7A3P - chains A and M of the 6 polymer chains in the assembly; structure by X-ray diffraction, 3.19 A resolution.

== Chain A ==
Name: Envelope protein E
Source organism: Dengue virus 3
Reference sequence: Q07019 (Q07019_9FLAV); residues 1-393 here correspond to UniProt positions 167-559 (UniProt number = residue number + 166)
Amino-acid sequence (428 residues; each row starts with the number of its first residue):
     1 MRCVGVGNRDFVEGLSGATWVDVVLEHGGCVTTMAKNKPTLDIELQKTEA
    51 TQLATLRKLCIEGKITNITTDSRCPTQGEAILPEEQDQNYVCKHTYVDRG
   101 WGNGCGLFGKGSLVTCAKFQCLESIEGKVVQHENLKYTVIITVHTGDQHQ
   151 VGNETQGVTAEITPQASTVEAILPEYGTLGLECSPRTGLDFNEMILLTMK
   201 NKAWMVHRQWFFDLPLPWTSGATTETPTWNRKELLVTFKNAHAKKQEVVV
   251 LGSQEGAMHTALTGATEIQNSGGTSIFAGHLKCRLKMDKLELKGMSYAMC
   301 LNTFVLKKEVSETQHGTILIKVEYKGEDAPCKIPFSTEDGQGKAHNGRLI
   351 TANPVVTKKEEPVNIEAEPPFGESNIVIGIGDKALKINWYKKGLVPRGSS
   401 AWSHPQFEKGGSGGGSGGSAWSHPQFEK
Unresolved in the structure: 148-157, 187-189, 222-223, 239-246, 272, 277-278, 338-347, 381-383, 391-428
Sequence notes: expression tag (394-428)
Disulfide bonds: Cys3-Cys30, Cys60-Cys121, Cys74-Cys105, Cys92-Cys116, Cys183-Cys283, Cys300-Cys331
What the authors report for this chain:
  - conformationally variable residues (order/disorder transition): Phe277
  - post-translational modification sites: Asn67

== Chain M ==
Name: Single Chain Variable Fragment
Source organism: Homo sapiens
Amino-acid sequence (154 residues; each row starts with the number of its first residue; note: 1 number in that range is skipped by the numbering (no residue carries it; nothing is unmodelled there); a row labelled like 27A-27C holds insertion residues (27A, then the next letters in order); numbers below 1 keep their minus sign (Ser-5 is residue -5)):
    -5 SGGGASQSALTQPAS
    11 VSGSPGQSITISCTGTS
27A-27C SDV
    28 GGFNYVSWFQQHPGKAPKLMLYDVTSRPSGVSSRFSGSKSGNTASLTISG
    78 LQAEDEADYYCSSHTSRG
   95A T
    96 WVFGGGTKLTV
  106A L
   107 AAADDDDKAGWSHPQFEKGGGSGGGSGGGSWSHPQFEK
Unresolved in the structure: -5 to -1, 107-144
Disulfide bonds: Cys23-Cys88

== Interface between chain A and chain M ==
Contacting residue pairs (5; chain A residue first):
  Lys308(A) - Asn31(M)
  Lys308(A) - Asp50(M)  salt bridge
  Lys321(A) - Thr52(M)
  Lys321(A) - Ser53(M)  hydrogen bond
  Glu360(A) - Arg54(M)  hydrogen bond (backbone-side chain)
Also at the interface, not in a pair above, chain A (5 interface residues in all): Lys307, Glu361
Also at the interface, not in a pair above, chain M (7 interface residues in all): Ser56, Ser60

== Summary ==
Chain A and chain M form an interface of 5 and 7 residues respectively; the contacts include 2 hydrogen bonds
and 1 salt bridge. Polar contacts include Lys308(A)-Asp50(M), Lys321(A)-Ser53(M) and Glu360(A)-Arg54(M). From
the paper: a modification site at Asn67(A); conformational variability at Phe277(A).
Here chain A is Envelope protein E (Dengue virus 3) and chain M is Single Chain Variable Fragment (Homo
sapiens). Entry 7A3P (Crystal structure of dengue 3 virus envelope glycoprotein in complex with the scFv
fragment of the ...) was determined by X-ray diffraction together with 7A3N, 7A3O, 7A3Q and 7A3U from the same
study.
